PDB entry 8ASJ | electron microscopy, 3.75 A resolution | chains B and F of the 8 polymer chains in the assembly

[Chain B (and F)]
Molecule: Cytochrome b
From: Cereibacter sphaeroides 2.4.1
Notes: chain F of this document is another copy of the same molecule, construct and numbering; everything in this record applies to it too
UniProt: Q3IY10 (Q3IY10_CERS4); numbering as in UniProt (aligned over 1-445)
Chain sequence (445 residues; row label = number of the first residue in the row):
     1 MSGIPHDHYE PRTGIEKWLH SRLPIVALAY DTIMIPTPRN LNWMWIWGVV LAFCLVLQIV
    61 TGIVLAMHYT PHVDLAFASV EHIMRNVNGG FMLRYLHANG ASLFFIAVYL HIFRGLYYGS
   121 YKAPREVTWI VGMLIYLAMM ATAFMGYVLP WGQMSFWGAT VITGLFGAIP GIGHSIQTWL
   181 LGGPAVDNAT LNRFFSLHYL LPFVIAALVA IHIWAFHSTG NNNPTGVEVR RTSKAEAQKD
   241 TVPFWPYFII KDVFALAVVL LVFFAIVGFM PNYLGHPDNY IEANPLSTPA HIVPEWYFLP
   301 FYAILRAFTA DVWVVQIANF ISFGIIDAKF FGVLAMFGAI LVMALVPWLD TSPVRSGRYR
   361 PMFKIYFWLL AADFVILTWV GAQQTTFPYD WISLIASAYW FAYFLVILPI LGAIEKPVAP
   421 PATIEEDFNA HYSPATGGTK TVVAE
Unresolved in the structure: 434-445 (chain F: 433-445)
Metal / ion sites: heme Fe site 1: His97, His198; heme Fe site 2: His111, His212
Ligand contacts:
  - heme (HEM), molecule 1: Trp45, Trp47, Gly48, Val49, Leu51, Ala52, Phe104, Val108, His111, Ile112, Arg114, Ser120, Tyr121, Arg125, Thr128, Trp129, Gly132, Met133, Ile135, Tyr136, Met139, Ile205, Val209, His212, Phe216, Thr219, Gly220, Asn221, Asn222
  - heme (HEM), molecule 2: Leu55, Gln58, Ile59, Gly62, Ile63, Leu65, Ala66, Tyr69, Val80, Arg94, His97, Ala98, Ala101, Phe104, Thr142, Ala143, Gly146, Tyr147, Leu149, Pro150, Phe195, His198, Tyr199, Pro202, Ile205, Tyr297
  - ubiquinone-10 (U10): Ile63, Val64, Met67
What the authors report for this chain:
  - conformationally variable residues (loop rearrangement, side-chain flip): Pro285 to Trp296

[Chain B / chain F interface]
Pairs across the interface - 60 pairs, chain B then chain F:
  Arg22(B) - Ala123(F)
  Arg22(B) - Pro124(F)  hydrogen bond (side chain-backbone)
  Arg22(B) - Glu126(F)  salt bridge
  Arg22(B) - Val127(F)
  Arg22(B) - Ser218(F)
  Leu23(B) - Trp214(F)  hydrophobic
  Leu23(B) - Ala215(F)  hydrophobic
  Pro24(B) - Trp214(F)  hydrophobic
  Pro24(B) - Ser218(F)
  Ile25(B) - Trp214(F)  hydrophobic
  Leu28(B) - Trp214(F)  hydrophobic
  Ile63(B) - Ser196(F)  hydrogen bond (backbone-side chain)
  Ile63(B) - Leu200(F)  hydrophobic
  Ala66(B) - Asn192(F)
  Ala66(B) - Ser196(F)
  Met67(B) - Asn192(F)  hydrogen bond (backbone-side chain)
  Met67(B) - Arg193(F)
  Met67(B) - Ser196(F)
  Met67(B) - Leu197(F)  hydrophobic
  His68(B) - Asn192(F)  hydrogen bond (backbone-side chain)
  Tyr69(B) - Asn192(F)  hydrogen bond (backbone-side chain)
  Thr70(B) - Asn192(F)
  Pro71(B) - Pro71(F)
  His72(B) - Leu75(F)
  Leu75(B) - His72(F)
  Leu75(B) - Leu75(F)  hydrophobic
  Ala123(B) - Arg22(F)
  Pro124(B) - Arg22(F)  hydrogen bond (backbone-side chain)
  Glu126(B) - Trp18(F)
  Glu126(B) - Arg22(F)  salt bridge
  Val127(B) - Trp18(F)  hydrophobic
  Asn192(B) - Ala66(F)
  Asn192(B) - Met67(F)  hydrogen bond (side chain-backbone)
  Asn192(B) - His68(F)  hydrogen bond (side chain-backbone)
  Asn192(B) - Tyr69(F)  hydrogen bond (side chain-backbone)
  Asn192(B) - Thr70(F)
  Arg193(B) - Met67(F)
  Phe195(B) - Phe195(F)  hydrophobic
  Ser196(B) - Ile63(F)  hydrogen bond (side chain-backbone)
  Ser196(B) - Ala66(F)
  Ser196(B) - Met67(F)
  Ser196(B) - Tyr199(F)  hydrogen bond (backbone-side chain)
  Leu197(B) - Met67(F)  hydrophobic
  Tyr199(B) - Ser196(F)  hydrogen bond (side chain-backbone)
  Tyr199(B) - Tyr199(F)  hydrophobic
  Tyr199(B) - Leu200(F)
  Leu200(B) - Ile63(F)  hydrophobic
  Leu200(B) - Tyr199(F)
  Leu200(B) - Phe203(F)  hydrophobic
  Phe203(B) - Leu200(F)  hydrophobic
  Phe203(B) - Phe203(F)  hydrophobic
  Trp214(B) - Leu23(F)  hydrophobic
  Trp214(B) - Pro24(F)  hydrophobic
  Trp214(B) - Ile25(F)  hydrophobic
  Trp214(B) - Leu28(F)  hydrophobic
  Ala215(B) - Leu23(F)  hydrophobic
  Ser218(B) - Arg22(F)
  Ser218(B) - Leu23(F)
  Ser218(B) - Pro24(F)
  Thr219(B) - Arg22(F)
Interface residues without a listed pair, chain B (32 interface residues in all): Trp18, Ile211
Interface residues without a listed pair, chain F (33 interface residues in all): Leu19, Ile211, Thr219

[Summary]
Chain B and chain F form an interface of 32 and 33 residues respectively, with 12 hydrogen bonds and 2 salt
bridges. Polar contacts include Arg22(B)-Glu126(F), Arg22(B)-Pro124(F) and Ile63(B)-Ser196(F). Bound to chain
B: heme and ubiquinone-10. The heme Fe site 1 is built by His97(B) and His198(B). From the paper:
conformational variability at Pro285(B).
Both chains are Cytochrome b (Cereibacter sphaeroides 2.4.1). Entry 8ASJ (Four subunit cytochrome b-c1 complex
from Rhodobacter sphaeroides in native nanodiscs - focussed refinement in the ...) was determined by electron
microscopy, deposited together with 8ASI.
